Entry 8WT6 (electron microscopy, 2.50 A resolution); this record covers chains C and I of the 10 polymer chains in the assembly.

# Chain C
Name: IS621 transposase
Source organism: Escherichia coli
UniProt: A0A0E0Y1P1 (A0A0E0Y1P1_ECO1C); numbering as in UniProt (aligned over 1-326)
Amino-acid sequence (328 residues; numbered -1 to 326; the number before each row is that of its first residue; numbers below 1 keep their minus sign (Gly-1 is residue -1)):
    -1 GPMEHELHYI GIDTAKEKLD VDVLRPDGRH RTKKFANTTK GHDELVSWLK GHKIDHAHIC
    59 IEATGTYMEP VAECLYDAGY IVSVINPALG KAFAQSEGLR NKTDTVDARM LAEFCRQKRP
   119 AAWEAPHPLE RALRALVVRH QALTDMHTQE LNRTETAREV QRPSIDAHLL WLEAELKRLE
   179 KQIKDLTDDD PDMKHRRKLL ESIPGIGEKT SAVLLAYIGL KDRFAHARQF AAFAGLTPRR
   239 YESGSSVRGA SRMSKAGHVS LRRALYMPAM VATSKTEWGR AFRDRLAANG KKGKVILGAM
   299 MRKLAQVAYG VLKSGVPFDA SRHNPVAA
Unresolved in the structure: -1 to 4, 238-249, 322-326
Sequence notes: expression tag (-1 to 0)
Bound ions: Mg2+: Asp11, Glu60 (shared with DT20(I), DT21(I) of chain I)
From the paper describing this entry:
  - catalytic residues: Asp11, Glu60, Asp102, Asp105, Ser241
  - binding site for target DNA: Gly63, Ser241, Tyr264, Met265, Met268
  - binding site for donor DNA (chain I): Gly63, Ser241, Tyr264, Met265, Met268
  - mutagenesis - D11A/E60A/D102A/D105A, S241A: abolished catalytic activity
  - binding site for bridge RNA: Ala61
  - binding site for bridge RNA: Arg27, His28, Thr30, Ala61
  - binding site for target DNA: Asn84
  - binding site for donor DNA: Asn84

# Chain I
Molecule: donor DNA
Sequence (44 nucleotides; row label = number of the first residue in the row):
     1 TGCAGGCCAT AAGTCATACT TGTATTATCC CTCCAGTGCA GAGA
Unresolved in the structure: 1-4, 14-17, 34-44
Bound ions: Mg2+: DT20, DT21 (shared with Asp11(C), Glu60(C) of chain C)

# Chain C / chain I interface
Residue-residue contacts - 33 pairs, chain C then chain I:
  Asp11(C) - DT21(I)  phosphate contact
  Ala13(C) - DT21(I)  phosphate contact
  Ala13(C) - DG22(I)  phosphate contact
  Lys14(C) - DT21(I)  phosphate contact
  Lys14(C) - DG22(I)  hydrogen bond to the phosphate
  Lys14(C) - DT23(I)  salt bridge to the phosphate
  Glu60(C) - DT20(I)  phosphate contact
  Glu60(C) - DT21(I)  phosphate contact
  Ala61(C) - DT20(I)  sugar contact
  Thr62(C) - DT20(I)  sugar contact
  Thr62(C) - DT21(I)  sugar contact
  Gly63(C) - DT20(I)  base contact
  Tyr65(C) - DT21(I)  sugar contact
  Tyr65(C) - DG22(I)  sugar contact
  Pro85(C) - DC19(I)  base contact
  Pro85(C) - DT20(I)  sugar contact
  Lys89(C) - DC19(I)  sugar contact
  Lys100(C) - DT20(I)  salt bridge to the phosphate
  Lys100(C) - DT21(I)  salt bridge to the phosphate
  Asp105(C) - DT21(I)  phosphate contact
  Tyr264(C) - DA12(I)  hydrogen bond to the base
  Met265(C) - DA11(I)  base contact
  Met268(C) - DA11(I)  base contact
  Met268(C) - DA12(I)  base contact
  Val269(C) - DA11(I)  base contact
  Ser272(C) - DA11(I)  sugar contact
  Lys273(C) - DA9(I)  base contact
  Lys273(C) - DT10(I)  hydrogen bond to the base
  Gly291(C) - DA12(I)  phosphate contact
  Gly291(C) - DG13(I)  phosphate contact
  Lys292(C) - DA12(I)  phosphate contact
  Lys292(C) - DG13(I)  sugar contact
  Leu295(C) - DA12(I)  sugar contact
Other interface residues (no listed pair), chain C (23 interface residues in all): Thr12, Ala86

# Overview
23 residues of chain C face 10 of chain I across their interface; the contacts include 3 hydrogen bonds and 3
salt bridges. Polar pairs include Tyr264(C)-DA12(I), Lys273(C)-DT10(I) and Lys14(C)-DG22(I). The paper reports
catalytic residues Asp11(C), Glu60(C) and Asp102(C) among others; D11A/E60A/D102A/D105A and S241A of chain C
abolish catalytic activity.
Chain C is IS621 transposase (Escherichia coli) and chain I is donor DNA; the structure, Cryo-EM structure of
the IS621 recombinase in complex with bridge RNA, donor DNA, and target DNA ..., was determined by electron
microscopy (same publication as 8WT7, 8WT8 and 8WT9).
